6KW3 - chains B and U of the 28 polymer chains in the assembly; structure by electron microscopy, 7.13 A resolution (low resolution: residue-level contacts below are approximate; hydrogen-bond / salt-bridge calls are withheld).

[Chain B]
Name: Histone H4
Organism: Xenopus laevis
Reference sequence: P62799 (H4_XENLA); residues 0-102 here correspond to UniProt positions 1-103 (UniProt number = residue number + 1)
Chain sequence (103 residues; row label = number of the first residue in the row; numbering starts at 0):
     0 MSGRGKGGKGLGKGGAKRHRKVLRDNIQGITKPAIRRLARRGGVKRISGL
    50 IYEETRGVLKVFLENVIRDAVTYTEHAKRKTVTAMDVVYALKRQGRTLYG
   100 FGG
Not modelled in the structure: 0-19, 102

[Chain U]
Molecule: DNA 167
Sequence (167 nucleotides; each row starts with the number of its first residue):
     1 GATGAGAATCCCGGTGCCGAGGCCGCTCAATTGGTCGTAGACAGCTCTAG
    51 CACCGCTTAAACGCACGTACGCGCTGTCCCCCGCGTTTTAACCGCCAAGG
   101 GGATTACTCCCTAGTCTCCAGGCACGTGTCAGATATATACATCCTGAAGC
   151 TTGTCGAGAAGTACTAG
Not modelled in the structure: 1, 148-167

[Chain B / chain U interface]
Contacting residue pairs (10):
  Arg45(B) with DC81(U); DC82(U)
  Ile46(B) with DC81(U); DC82(U)
  Ser47(B) with DC81(U)
  Gly48(B) with DC81(U)
  Arg78(B) with DG102(U)
  Lys79(B) with DG101(U); DG102(U)
  Thr80(B) with DG102(U)
Other interface residues (no listed pair), chain B (11 interface residues in all): Arg35, Arg39, Lys44, Lys77
Other interface residues (no listed pair), chain U (6 interface residues in all): DG83, DA103

[In short]
11 residues of chain B and 6 residues of chain U are in contact.
Here chain B is Histone H4 (Xenopus laevis) and chain U is DNA 167. Entry 6KW3 (The ClassA RSC-Nucleosome
Complex) was determined by electron microscopy (same publication as 6K15 and 6KW4).
